Entry 2QD2 (X-ray diffraction, 2.20 A resolution); this record covers chains A and B.

== Chain A (and B) ==
Name: Ferrochelatase
From: Homo sapiens
Notes: EC 4.99.1.1; chain B of this document is another copy of the same molecule, construct and numbering; everything in this record applies to it too
Reference sequence: Q7KZA3 (Q7KZA3_HUMAN); residues 65-423 here correspond to UniProt positions 58-416 (UniProt number = residue number - 7)
Amino-acid sequence (359 residues; numbered 65 to 423; the number before each row is that of its first residue):
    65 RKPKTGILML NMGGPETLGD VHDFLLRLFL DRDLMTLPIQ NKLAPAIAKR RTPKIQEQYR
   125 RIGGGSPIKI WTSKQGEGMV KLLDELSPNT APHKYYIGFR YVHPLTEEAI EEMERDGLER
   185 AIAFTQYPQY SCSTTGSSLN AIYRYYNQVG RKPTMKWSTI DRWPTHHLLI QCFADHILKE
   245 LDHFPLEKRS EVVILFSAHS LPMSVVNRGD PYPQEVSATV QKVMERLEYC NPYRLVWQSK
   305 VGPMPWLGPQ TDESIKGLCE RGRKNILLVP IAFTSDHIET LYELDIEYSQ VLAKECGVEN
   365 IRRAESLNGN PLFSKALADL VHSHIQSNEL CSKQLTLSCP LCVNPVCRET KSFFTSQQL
Construct notes: engineered mutation Ala110 (Phe103 in Q7KZA3)
Ion coordination: 2Fe-2S cluster Fe: Cys196, Cys403, Cys406, Cys411
Small-molecule neighbours:
  - bicarbonate ion (BCT): Met76, Leu92, Leu98, Tyr165, Tyr191, Ser197, Thr198
  - cholic acid (CHD), molecule 1: Leu98, Met99, Thr100, Leu101, Arg114, Arg115, Pro266, Ser268, Val305, Gly306, Met308, Trp310
  - cholic acid (CHD), molecule 2: Leu101, Pro102, Leu107, Ile111, Arg114
  - 2Fe-2S cluster (FES): Cys196, Arg272, Ser402, Cys403, Cys406, Asn408, Cys411
  - heme (HEM): Met76, Leu89, Leu92, Phe93, Leu98, Met99, Arg115, Lys118, Ile119, Tyr123, Tyr191, Ser195, Ser197, Thr198, His263, Ser264, Leu265, Pro266, Val269, Tyr276, Ser303, Val305, Trp310, Ala336, Phe337, His341, Ile342
From the paper describing this entry:
  - mutagenesis - F110A: decreased catalytic activity
  - conformationally variable residues (helix shift, order/disorder transition, side-chain flip): Arg114, His263, Asp340 to Cys360, His341 to Gly361

== Interface between chain A and chain B ==
Pairs across the interface (82):
  Val257(A) with Leu401(B), hydrophobic
  Met267(A) with Met267(B), hydrophobic
  Val270(A) with Gly312(B); Pro313(B)
  Asn271(A) with Gly312(B), hydrogen bond (side chain-backbone); Pro313(B); Glu317(B)
  Gly273(A) with Arg298(B), hydrogen bond (backbone-side chain); Pro313(B)
  Pro275(A) with Arg298(B)
  Gln278(A) with Ser281(B), hydrogen bond (side chain-backbone); Val284(B); Gln285(B), hydrogen bond; Tyr297(B), hydrogen bond
  Ser281(A) with Gln278(B), hydrogen bond (backbone-side chain); Ser281(B)
  Ala282(A) with Gln285(B)
  Val284(A) with Gln278(B)
  Gln285(A) with Gln278(B), hydrogen bond; Ala282(B)
  Lys286(A) with Lys286(B); Glu289(B), salt bridge
  Glu289(A) with Lys286(B), salt bridge
  Tyr293(A) with Lys397(B)
  Cys294(A) with Lys397(B)
  Asn295(A) with Lys397(B)
  Pro296(A) with Lys397(B); Gln398(B); Leu401(B), hydrophobic
  Tyr297(A) with Gln278(B), hydrogen bond; Gln398(B); Leu401(B)
  Arg298(A) with Gly273(B), hydrogen bond (side chain-backbone); Pro275(B); Leu401(B), hydrogen bond (side chain-backbone); Ser402(B); Cys403(B)
  Leu299(A) with Gln278(B)
  Gly312(A) with Val270(B); Asn271(B), hydrogen bond (backbone-side chain)
  Pro313(A) with Val270(B); Asn271(B); Gly273(B)
  Glu317(A) with Asn271(B); Leu405(B)
  Ser318(A) with Pro404(B)
  Gly321(A) with Pro404(B); Leu405(B)
  Leu322(A) with Leu401(B), hydrophobic; Pro404(B), hydrophobic
  Arg325(A) with Cys403(B); Pro404(B), hydrogen bond (side chain-backbone); Leu405(B); Cys406(B), hydrogen bond (side chain-backbone); Arg412(B)
  Arg327(A) with Thr400(B), hydrogen bond (side chain-backbone); Leu401(B)
  Lys397(A) with Tyr293(B); Cys294(B); Asn295(B); Pro296(B)
  Gln398(A) with Pro296(B); Tyr297(B)
  Thr400(A) with Arg327(B), hydrogen bond (backbone-side chain)
  Leu401(A) with Val257(B), hydrophobic; Pro296(B), hydrophobic; Tyr297(B); Arg298(B), hydrogen bond (backbone-side chain); Arg327(B)
  Ser402(A) with Arg298(B)
  Cys403(A) with Arg298(B); Arg325(B)
  Pro404(A) with Arg298(B); Ser318(B); Gly321(B); Leu322(B); Arg325(B), hydrogen bond (backbone-side chain)
  Leu405(A) with Glu317(B); Gly321(B); Arg325(B)
  Cys406(A) with Arg325(B), hydrogen bond (backbone-side chain)
  Arg412(A) with Arg325(B), hydrogen bond (side chain-backbone)
Interface residues without a listed pair, chain A (43 interface residues in all): Pro228, Thr229, Trp310, Leu311, Val407
Interface residues without a listed pair, chain B (44 interface residues in all): Pro228, Thr229, Arg272, Leu299, Trp310, Leu311, Val407

== Summary ==
43 residues of chain A face 44 of chain B across their interface; the contacts include 19 hydrogen bonds and 2
salt bridges. Among the polar pairs are Lys286(A)-Glu289(B), Asn271(A)-Gly312(B) and Gly273(A)-Arg298(B). The
paper reports that F110A of chain A reduces catalytic activity; conformational variability at Arg114(A),
His263(A) and Asp340(A) among others.
Both chains are Ferrochelatase (Homo sapiens). Entry 2QD2 (F110A variant of human ferrochelatase with
protoheme bound) was determined by X-ray diffraction, deposited together with 2QD1, 2QD3, 2QD4 and 2QD5.
